5MR0 - chains A and D of the 6 polymer chains in the assembly; structure by X-ray diffraction, 1.98 A resolution.

== Chain A (and D) ==
Molecule: Putative branched-chain-amino-acid aminotransferase
Organism: Archaeoglobus fulgidus (strain ATCC 49558 / VC-16 / DSM 4304 / JCM 9628 / NBRC 100126)
Notes: EC 2.6.1.42; chain D of this document is another copy of the same molecule, construct and numbering; everything in this record applies to it too
UniProtKB: O29329 (ILVE_ARCFU); residue numbers follow UniProt; this construct covers 1-290
Amino-acid sequence (290 residues; numbered 1 to 290; the number before each row is that of its first residue):
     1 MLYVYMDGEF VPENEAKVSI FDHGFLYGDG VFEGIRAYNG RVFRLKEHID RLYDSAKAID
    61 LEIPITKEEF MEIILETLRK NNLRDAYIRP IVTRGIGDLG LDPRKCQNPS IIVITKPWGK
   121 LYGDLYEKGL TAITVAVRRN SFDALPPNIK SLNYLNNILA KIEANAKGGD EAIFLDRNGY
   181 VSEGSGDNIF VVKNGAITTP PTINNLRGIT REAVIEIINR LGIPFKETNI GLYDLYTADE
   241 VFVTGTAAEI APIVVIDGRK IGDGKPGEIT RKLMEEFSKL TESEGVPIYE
Unresolved in the structure: 120-122 (chain D: fully traced)
Ligand contacts:
  - PXG (3-[O-phosphonopyridoxyl]--amino-benzoic acid), molecule 1: Tyr27, Gly100, Leu101
  - PXG, molecule 2: Phe32, His48, Arg51, Arg89, Arg139, Lys150, Tyr154, Asn157, Glu183, Ser185, Gly186, Asp187, Asn188, Leu206, Gly208, Ile209, Thr210, Arg211, Thr244, Gly245, Thr246
  - tris(hydroxyethyl)aminomethane (TAM): Pro201, Thr228, Asn229

== Chain A / chain D interface ==
Residue-residue contacts (24):
  Thr134(A) with Ala136(D); Lys167(D), hydrogen bond (backbone-side chain)
  Val135(A) with Ala136(D)
  Ala136(A) with Thr134(D); Val135(D); Arg138(D), hydrogen bond (backbone-side chain)
  Val137(A) with Leu232(D), hydrophobic
  Arg138(A) with Ala136(D), hydrogen bond (side chain-backbone); Arg138(D)
  Leu159(A) with Arg259(D)
  Ile162(A) with Arg259(D)
  Ala166(A) with Lys167(D); Asp257(D); Gly258(D)
  Lys167(A) with Thr134(D), hydrogen bond (side chain-backbone); Ala166(D); Lys167(D); Asp257(D), salt bridge
  Leu232(A) with Val137(D), hydrophobic
  Asp257(A) with Ala166(D); Lys167(D), salt bridge
  Gly258(A) with Ala166(D)
  Arg259(A) with Leu159(D); Ile162(D)
Also at the interface, not in a pair above, chain A (17 interface residues in all): Ile133, Glu163, Leu175, Tyr236
Also at the interface, not in a pair above, chain D (17 interface residues in all): Ile133, Glu163, Leu175, Tyr236

== Summary ==
Chain A and chain D each contribute 17 residues to their interface, with 4 hydrogen bonds and 2 salt bridges.
Polar contacts include Lys167(A)-Asp257(D), Thr134(A)-Lys167(D) and Ala136(A)-Arg138(D). Chain A binds
compound PXG and tris(hydroxyethyl)aminomethane.
Both chains are Putative branched-chain-amino-acid aminotransferase (Archaeoglobus fulgidus (strain ATCC 49558
/ VC-16 / DSM 4304 / JCM 9628 / NBRC 100126)). Entry 5MR0 (Thermophilic archaeal branched-chain amino acid
transaminases from Geoglobus acetivorans and Archaeoglobus fulgidus: biochemical and structural
characterisation) was determined by X-ray diffraction together with 5MQZ, 5E25 and 5CM0 from the same study.
